PDB entry 1LB2 | X-ray diffraction, 3.10 A resolution | chains J and E of the 5 polymer chains in the assembly

== Chain J ==
Molecule: 24-nt DNA strand
Sequence (24 nucleotides; numbered 10 to 33; the number before each row is that of its first residue):
    10 CTAGATCACATTTTAGGAAAAAAG

== Chain E ==
Molecule: DNA-directed RNA polymerase alpha chain
Source organism: Escherichia coli
Notes: EC 2.7.7.6; fragment: alpha CTD, alpha Carboxy terminal domain
Reference sequence: P0A7Z4 (RPOA_ECOLI); numbering as in UniProt (aligned over 246-329)
Chain sequence (84 residues; each row starts with the number of its first residue):
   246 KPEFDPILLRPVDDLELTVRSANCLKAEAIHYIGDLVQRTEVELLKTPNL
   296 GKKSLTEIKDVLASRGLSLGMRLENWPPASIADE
Disordered / not traced: 246-249, 316-329
Curated features (UniProtKB/Swiss-Prot):
  - modified residue: Arg265 (ADP-ribosylarginine), Lys297 (N6-acetyllysine), Lys298 (N6-acetyllysine)

== Chain J / chain E interface ==
Pairs across the interface - 6 pairs, chain J then chain E:
  DA29(J) - Asn294(E)  phosphate contact
  DA30(J) - Arg265(E)  hydrogen bond to the sugar
  DA30(J) - Asn294(E)  hydrogen bond to the phosphate
  DA31(J) - Val264(E)  sugar contact
  DA31(J) - Arg265(E)  phosphate contact
  DA32(J) - Val264(E)  phosphate contact
Other interface residues (no listed pair), chain E (4 interface residues in all): Asn268

== Summary ==
Chain J and chain E each contribute 4 residues to their interface; the contacts include 2 hydrogen bonds.
Among the polar pairs are DA30(J)-Arg265(E) and DA30(J)-Asn294(E).
Chain J is a 24-nt DNA strand and chain E is DNA-directed RNA polymerase alpha chain (Escherichia coli); the
structure, Structure of the E. coli alpha C-terminal domain of RNA polymerase in complex with CAP and ..., was
determined by X-ray diffraction.
